Entry 8K59 (electron microscopy, 3.50 A resolution); this record covers chains D and H of the 10 polymer chains in the assembly.

== Chain D ==
Name: DNA-directed RNA polymerase subunit beta'
From: Escherichia coli K-12
Notes: EC 2.7.7.6
UniProt: P0A8T7 (RPOC_ECOLI); residue numbers follow UniProt; this construct covers 14-1376
Sequence (1363 residues; row label = number of the first residue in the row):
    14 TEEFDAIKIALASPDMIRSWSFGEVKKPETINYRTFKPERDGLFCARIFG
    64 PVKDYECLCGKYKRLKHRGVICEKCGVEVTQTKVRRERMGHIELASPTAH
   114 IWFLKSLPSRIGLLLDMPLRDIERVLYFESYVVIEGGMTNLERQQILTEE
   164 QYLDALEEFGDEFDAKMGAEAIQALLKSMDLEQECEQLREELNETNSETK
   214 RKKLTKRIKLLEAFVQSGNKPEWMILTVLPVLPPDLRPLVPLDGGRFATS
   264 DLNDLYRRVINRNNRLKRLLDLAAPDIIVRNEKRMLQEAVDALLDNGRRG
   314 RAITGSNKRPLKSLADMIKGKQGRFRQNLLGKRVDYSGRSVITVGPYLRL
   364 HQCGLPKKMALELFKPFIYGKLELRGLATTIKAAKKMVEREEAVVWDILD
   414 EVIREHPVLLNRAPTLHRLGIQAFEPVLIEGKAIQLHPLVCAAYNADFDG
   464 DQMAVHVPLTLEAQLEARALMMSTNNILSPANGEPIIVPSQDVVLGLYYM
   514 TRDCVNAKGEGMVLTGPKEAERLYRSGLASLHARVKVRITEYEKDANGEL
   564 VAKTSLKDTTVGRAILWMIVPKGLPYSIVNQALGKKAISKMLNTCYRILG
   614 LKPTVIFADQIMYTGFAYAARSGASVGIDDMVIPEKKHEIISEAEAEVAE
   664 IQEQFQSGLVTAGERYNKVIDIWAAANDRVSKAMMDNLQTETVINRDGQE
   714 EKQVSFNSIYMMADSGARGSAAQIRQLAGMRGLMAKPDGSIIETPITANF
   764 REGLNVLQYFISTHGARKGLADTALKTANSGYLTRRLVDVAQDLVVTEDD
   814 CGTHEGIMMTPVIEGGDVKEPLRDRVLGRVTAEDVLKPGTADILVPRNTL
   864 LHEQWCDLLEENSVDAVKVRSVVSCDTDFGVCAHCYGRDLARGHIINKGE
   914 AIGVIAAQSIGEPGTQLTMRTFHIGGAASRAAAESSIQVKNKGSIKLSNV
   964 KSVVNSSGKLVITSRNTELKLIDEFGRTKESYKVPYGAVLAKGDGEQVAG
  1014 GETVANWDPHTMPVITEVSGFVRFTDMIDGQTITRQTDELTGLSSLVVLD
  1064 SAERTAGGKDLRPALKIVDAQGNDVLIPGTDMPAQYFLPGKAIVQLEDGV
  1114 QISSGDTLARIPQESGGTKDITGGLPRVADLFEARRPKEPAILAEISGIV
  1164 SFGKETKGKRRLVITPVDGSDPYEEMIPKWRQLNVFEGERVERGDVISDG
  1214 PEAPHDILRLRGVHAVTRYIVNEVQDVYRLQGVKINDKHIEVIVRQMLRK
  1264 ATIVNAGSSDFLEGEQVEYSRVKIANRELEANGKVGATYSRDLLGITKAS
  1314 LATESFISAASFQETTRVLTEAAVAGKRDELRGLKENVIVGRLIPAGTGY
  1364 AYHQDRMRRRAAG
Unresolved in the structure: 933-943
UniProt features mapped onto this chain:
  - binding site (Zn(2+)): Cys70, Cys72, Cys85, Cys88, Cys814, Cys888, Cys895, Cys898
  - binding site (Mg(2+)): Asp460, Asp462, Asp464
  - modified residue: Lys983 (N6-acetyllysine)
  - mutagenesis: Gln504 (Q504P: Resistant to antibiotics salinamide A and B), Asn690 (N690D: Resistant to antibiotics salinamide A and B), Met697 (M697V: Resistant to antibiotics salinamide A and B), Ala735 (A735T: Resistant to antibiotics salinamide A and B), Arg738 (R738C/H/P/S: Resistant to antibiotics salinamide A and B), Ala748 (A748E: Resistant to antibiotics salinamide A and B), Pro758 (P758S/T: Resistant to antibiotics salinamide A and B), Phe763 (F763C: Resistant to antibiotics salinamide A and B), Ser775 (S775A: Resistant to antibiotics salinamide A and B), Ala779 (A779T/V: Resistant to antibiotics salinamide A and B), Arg780 (R780C: Resistant to antibiotics salinamide A and B), Gly782 (G782A/C: Resistant to antibiotics salinamide A and B), 1 further mutagenesis entry in UniProt

== Chain H ==
Molecule: 63-nt DNA strand
From: Escherichia coli K-12
Sequence (63 nucleotides; each row starts with the number of its first residue):
     1 GGGTATTCGCCGTGTACCTCTCCTAGCCTATTCTGGCTGCAAAGATTTCG
    51 CAAAAATCTGCGG

== How chain D and chain H interact ==
Residue-residue contacts (32; chain D residue first):
  Lys118(D) - DC10(H)  salt bridge to the phosphate
  Leu120(D) - DC10(H)  sugar contact
  Arg259(D) - DC23(H)  base contact
  Arg259(D) - DT24(H)  base contact
  Arg311(D) - DC11(H)  salt bridge to the phosphate
  Ser319(D) - DT24(H)  phosphate contact
  Ser319(D) - DA25(H)  hydrogen bond to the base
  Lys332(D) - DG12(H)  salt bridge to the phosphate
  Lys334(D) - DT13(H)  sugar contact
  Lys334(D) - DG14(H)  salt bridge to the phosphate
  Gln335(D) - DT13(H)  phosphate contact
  Gln335(D) - DG14(H)  phosphate contact
  Gln335(D) - DT15(H)  phosphate contact
  Leu342(D) - DT15(H)  phosphate contact
  Leu342(D) - DA16(H)  phosphate contact
  Leu343(D) - DA16(H)  phosphate contact
  Arg346(D) - DC17(H)  salt bridge to the phosphate
  Arg352(D) - DA16(H)  sugar contact
  Arg352(D) - DC17(H)  sugar contact
  Ala426(D) - DT15(H)  sugar contact
  Ala426(D) - DA16(H)  sugar contact
  Thr790(D) - DG14(H)  base contact
  Ala791(D) - DG14(H)  sugar contact
  Tyr795(D) - DT13(H)  phosphate contact
  Arg798(D) - DT13(H)  salt bridge to the phosphate
  Lys1170(D) - DG2(H)  hydrogen bond to the phosphate
  Lys1170(D) - DG3(H)  salt bridge to the phosphate
  Lys1172(D) - DG3(H)  hydrogen bond to the phosphate
  Lys1172(D) - DT4(H)  salt bridge to the phosphate
  Gln1326(D) - DG12(H)  phosphate contact
  Glu1327(D) - DC11(H)  sugar contact
  Glu1327(D) - DG12(H)  phosphate contact
Interface residues without a listed pair, chain D (27 interface residues in all): Lys50, Gly258, Asn320, Pro427, Gly794, Thr1329
Interface residues without a listed pair, chain H (16 interface residues in all): DG9, DG39

== Summary ==
Chain D and chain H form an interface of 27 and 16 residues respectively; the contacts include 3 hydrogen
bonds and 8 salt bridges. Polar pairs include Ser319(D)-DA25(H), Lys1170(D)-DG2(H) and Lys1172(D)-DG3(H).
Chain D is DNA-directed RNA polymerase subunit beta' and chain H is a 63-nt DNA strand, both from Escherichia
coli K-12; the structure, The cryo-EM map of TIC-TIEA complex, was determined by electron microscopy.
